6WI2 - chains A and B of the 4 polymer chains in the assembly; structure by X-ray diffraction, 1.95 A resolution.

# Chain A
Name: Cysteine desulfurase, mitochondrial
From: Homo sapiens
Notes: EC 2.8.1.7
Reference sequence: Q9Y697 (NFS1_HUMAN); numbering as in UniProt (aligned over 56-457)
Sequence (406 residues; each row starts with the number of its first residue):
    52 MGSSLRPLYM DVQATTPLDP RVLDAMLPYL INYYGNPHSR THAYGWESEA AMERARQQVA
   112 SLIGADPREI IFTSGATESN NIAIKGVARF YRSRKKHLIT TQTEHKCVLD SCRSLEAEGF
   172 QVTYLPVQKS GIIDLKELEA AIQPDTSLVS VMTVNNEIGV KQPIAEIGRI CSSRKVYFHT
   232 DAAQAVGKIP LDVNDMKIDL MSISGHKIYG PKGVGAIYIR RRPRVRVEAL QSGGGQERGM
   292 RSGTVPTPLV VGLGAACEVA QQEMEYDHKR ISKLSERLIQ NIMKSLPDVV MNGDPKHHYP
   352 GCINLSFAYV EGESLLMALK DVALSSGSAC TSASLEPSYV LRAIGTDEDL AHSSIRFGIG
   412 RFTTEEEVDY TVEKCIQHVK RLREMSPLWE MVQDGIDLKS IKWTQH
Disordered / not traced: 52-53, 456-457
Construct notes: initiating methionine (52); expression tag (53-55)
Swiss-Prot annotation at these positions:
  - active site: C381 (Cysteine persulfide intermediate)
  - binding site (pyridoxal 5'-phosphate): A127, T128, Q235, S255, H257, T295
  - binding site ([2Fe-2S] cluster): C381
  - binding site (Zn(2+)): C381
  - modified residue: K258 (N6-(pyridoxal phosphate)lysine), C381 (Cysteine persulfide)
  - natural variant: R72 (R72Q: In COXPD52)
Ligand contacts:
  - ETE (2-{2-[2-2-(methoxy-ethoxy)-ethoxy]-ethoxy}-ethanol): M334, L337, P338, D339, V340, V341, A359, Y360, D400, L401
  - pyridoxal phosphate (PLP): G126, A127, T128, N131, H156, C158, M203, N207, D232, A234, Q235, S255, H257, K258

# Chain B
Name: LYR motif-containing protein 4
From: Homo sapiens
Reference sequence: Q9HD34 (LYRM4_HUMAN); residues 1-91 here = UniProt positions 1-91
Sequence (91 residues; numbered 1 to 91; the number before each row is that of its first residue):
     1 MAASSRAQVL ALYRAMLRES KRFSAYNYRT YAVRRIRDAF RENKNVKDPV EIQTLVNKAK
    61 RDLGVIRRQV HIGQLYSTDK LIIENRDMPR T
Disordered / not traced: 1-2, 86-91
Construct notes: variant A11 (Ser in Q9HD34)
Ligand contacts:
  - S-dodecanoyl-4'-phosphopantetheine (8Q1; S-[2-({N-[(2R)-2-hydroxy-3,3-dimethyl-4-(phosphonooxy)butanoyl]-beta-alanyl}amino)ethyl] dodecanethioate): R6, V9, L10, M16, Y31, R35, I36, A39, F40, N43, K44, V46, I52, L55, V56, A59, D62, I66
  - EDT ({[-(bis-carboxymethyl-amino)-ethyl]-carboxymethyl-amino}-acetic acid): K21, Y26, R29, T30, V33, I83, E84

# Interface between chain A and chain B
Pairs across the interface - 47 pairs, chain A then chain B:
  S54(A) with D79(B)
  S55(A) with D79(B)
  L56(A) with K80(B); I82(B), hydrophobic; N85(B)
  R57(A) with T78(B); D79(B); K80(B), hydrogen bond (backbone-backbone); L81(B); I82(B), hydrogen bond (backbone-backbone)
  P58(A) with L81(B)
  L59(A) with L81(B), hydrophobic; I82(B), hydrophobic; I83(B), hydrophobic
  L69(A) with Y28(B), hydrogen bond (backbone-side chain)
  P71(A) with Y28(B), hydrophobic; Q69(B)
  R72(A) with Y31(B), hydrogen bond; V65(B)
  L74(A) with Q69(B)
  D75(A) with V65(B); R68(B), salt bridge; Q69(B), hydrogen bond
  L78(A) with I72(B), hydrophobic
  E314(A) with Y31(B); R35(B), salt bridge
  Y317(A) with R34(B); R35(B); D38(B), hydrogen bond
  R321(A) with R34(B)
  D372(A) with I82(B)
  R412(A) with Y31(B); R34(B), hydrogen bond (backbone-side chain)
  F413(A) with N27(B), hydrogen bond (backbone-side chain); Y31(B), hydrophobic
  T414(A) with R34(B)
  T415(A) with Y26(B), hydrogen bond; T30(B); R34(B)
  E417(A) with Y26(B), hydrogen bond; I83(B)
  E418(A) with Y26(B); N27(B), hydrogen bond; L81(B); I83(B)
  Y421(A) with I82(B); I83(B), hydrophobic
Also at the interface, not in a pair above, chain A (24 interface residues in all): P68
Also at the interface, not in a pair above, chain B (20 interface residues in all): F23

# Summary
The interface between chain A and chain B involves 24 residues on one side and 20 on the other; the contacts
include 11 hydrogen bonds and 2 salt bridges. Polar contacts include D75(A)-R68(B), E314(A)-R35(B) and
L69(A)-Y28(B). Ligands of chain A: pyridoxal phosphate and compound ETE.
Chain A is Cysteine desulfurase, mitochondrial and chain B is LYR motif-containing protein 4, both from Homo
sapiens; the structure, Structure of human mitochondrial complex Nfs1-ISCU2-ISD11 with E.coli ACP1 at 1.95 A
resolution (NIAU)2. N-terminal mutation ..., was determined by X-ray diffraction.
